PDB entry 8JUJ | X-ray diffraction, 1.99 A resolution | chains A and B

Chain A (and B):
Protein: Aspartate aminotransferase
Source organism: Bacillus cereus ATCC 14579
Notes: chain B of this document is another copy of the same molecule, construct and numbering; everything in this record applies to it too
Reference sequence: Q816F3 (Q816F3_BACCR); numbering as in UniProt (aligned over 1-383)
Chain sequence (391 residues; row label = number of the first residue in the row):
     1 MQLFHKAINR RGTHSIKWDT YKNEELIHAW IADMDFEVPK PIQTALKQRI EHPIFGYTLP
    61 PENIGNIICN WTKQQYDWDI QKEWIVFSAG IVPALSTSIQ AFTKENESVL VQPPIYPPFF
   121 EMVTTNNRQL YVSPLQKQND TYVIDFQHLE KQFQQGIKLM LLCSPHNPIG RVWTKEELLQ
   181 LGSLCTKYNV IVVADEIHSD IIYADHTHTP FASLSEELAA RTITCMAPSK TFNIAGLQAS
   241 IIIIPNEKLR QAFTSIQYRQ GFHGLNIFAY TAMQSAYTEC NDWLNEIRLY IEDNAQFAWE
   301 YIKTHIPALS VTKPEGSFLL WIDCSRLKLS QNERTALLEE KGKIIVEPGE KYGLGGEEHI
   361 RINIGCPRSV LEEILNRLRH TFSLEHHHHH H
Disordered / not traced: 1-24, 384-391 (chain B: 1-3, 384-391)
Differences from the reference sequence: expression tag (384-391)
Small-molecule neighbours: pyridoxal phosphate (PLP): Ala-32, Gly-90, Ile-91, Val-92, Pro-93, Tyr-116, Cys-163, Asn-167, Asp-195, Ile-197, His-198, Lys-230, Ser-240

Interface between chain A and chain B:
Pairs across the interface - 95 pairs, chain A then chain B:
  Asp-33(A) with Gly-56(B); Tyr-57(B), hydrogen bond (side chain-backbone)
  Phe-36(A) with Ile-54(B)
  Glu-37(A) with Pro-53(B)
  Val-38(A) with Pro-53(B), hydrogen bond (backbone-backbone); Phe-55(B), hydrophobic
  Gln-43(A) with Ile-50(B); Pro-53(B)
  Leu-46(A) with Ile-50(B), hydrophobic; Phe-55(B), hydrophobic
  Lys-47(A) with Ile-50(B)
  Ile-50(A) with Gln-43(B); Leu-46(B), hydrophobic; Lys-47(B); Ile-50(B), hydrophobic
  His-52(A) with Asn-9(B), hydrogen bond (side chain-backbone); Thr-13(B)
  Pro-53(A) with Ile-8(B); Glu-37(B); Val-38(B), hydrogen bond (backbone-backbone); Gln-43(B)
  Ile-54(A) with Arg-10(B); Phe-36(B); Glu-37(B); Asn-233(B)
  Phe-55(A) with Val-38(B), hydrophobic; Leu-46(B), hydrophobic; Asn-233(B), hydrogen bond (backbone-backbone); Ile-234(B); Ala-235(B), hydrogen bond (backbone-backbone); Gly-236(B), hydrogen bond (backbone-backbone)
  Gly-56(A) with Asp-33(B); Gly-236(B)
  Tyr-57(A) with Ser-15(B); Ile-16(B), hydrogen bond (backbone-backbone); Ile-31(B), hydrophobic; Ala-32(B); Asp-33(B), hydrogen bond (backbone-side chain); Lys-230(B), hydrogen bond; Ala-235(B)
  Thr-58(A) with His-14(B); Ile-16(B)
  Leu-59(A) with His-14(B), hydrogen bond (backbone-backbone); Ser-15(B); Ile-16(B); Asp-19(B); Thr-20(B)
  Pro-60(A) with His-14(B)
  Pro-61(A) with His-14(B)
  Glu-62(A) with His-14(B)
  Val-92(A) with Gly-261(B)
  Pro-93(A) with Gln-260(B); Gly-261(B)
  Ser-96(A) with Arg-259(B), hydrogen bond (side chain-backbone); Gln-260(B)
  Glu-121(A) with Tyr-258(B), hydrogen bond
  Met-122(A) with Tyr-258(B); Arg-259(B)
  Thr-125(A) with Tyr-258(B); Arg-259(B)
  Asn-126(A) with Arg-259(B), hydrogen bond (side chain-backbone)
  Lys-230(A) with Tyr-57(B)
  Asn-233(A) with Phe-55(B), hydrogen bond (backbone-backbone); Gly-56(B)
  Ile-234(A) with Phe-55(B)
  Ala-235(A) with Phe-55(B), hydrogen bond (backbone-backbone); Tyr-57(B)
  Gly-236(A) with Phe-55(B), hydrogen bond (backbone-backbone); Gly-56(B); Asn-266(B); Ile-267(B), hydrogen bond (backbone-backbone)
  Leu-237(A) with Phe-268(B), hydrophobic
  Gln-238(A) with Gly-264(B), hydrogen bond (side chain-backbone); Leu-265(B); Asn-266(B)
  Tyr-258(A) with Glu-121(B), hydrogen bond; Met-122(B); Thr-125(B)
  Arg-259(A) with Ser-96(B), hydrogen bond (backbone-side chain); Met-122(B); Thr-125(B); Asn-126(B), hydrogen bond (backbone-side chain)
  Gln-260(A) with Pro-93(B); Ser-96(B); Gln-260(B)
  Gly-261(A) with Val-92(B); Pro-93(B)
  Gly-264(A) with Gln-238(B), hydrogen bond (backbone-side chain)
  Leu-265(A) with Gln-238(B), hydrogen bond (backbone-side chain)
  Asn-266(A) with Gly-236(B); Gln-238(B); Asn-266(B)
  Ile-267(A) with Gly-236(B), hydrogen bond (backbone-backbone)
  Phe-268(A) with Leu-237(B), hydrophobic; Phe-268(B), hydrophobic
Other interface residues (no listed pair), chain A (46 interface residues in all): Ala-32, Arg-49, Gln-100, His-263
Other interface residues (no listed pair), chain B (51 interface residues in all): Met-34, Asp-35, Gln-100, His-263

Summary:
46 residues of chain A and 51 residues of chain B are in contact, with 25 hydrogen bonds. Polar contacts
include Asp-33(A)/Tyr-57(B), His-52(A)/Asn-9(B) and Tyr-57(A)/Lys-230(B). Bound to chain A: pyridoxal
phosphate.
Both chains are Aspartate aminotransferase (Bacillus cereus ATCC 14579). Entry 8JUJ (Crystal structures of
Cystathionine beta lyase from Bacillus cereus ATCC 14579) was determined by X-ray diffraction (same
publication as 8JUI).
